PDB entry 9JZ0 | electron microscopy, 3.50 A resolution | chains 0 and 6 of the 66 polymer chains in the assembly

# Chain 0
Molecule: Internal virion protein gp14
Source organism: Escherichia phage T7
Reference sequence: P03724 (GP14_BPT7); numbering as in UniProt (aligned over 1-196)
Amino-acid sequence (196 residues; each row starts with the number of its first residue):
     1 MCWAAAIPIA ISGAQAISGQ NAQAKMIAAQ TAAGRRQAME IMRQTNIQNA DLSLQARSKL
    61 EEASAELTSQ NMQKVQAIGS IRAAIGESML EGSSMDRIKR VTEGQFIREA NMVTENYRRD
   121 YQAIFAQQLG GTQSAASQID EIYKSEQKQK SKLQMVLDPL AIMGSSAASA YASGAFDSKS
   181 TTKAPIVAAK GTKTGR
Disordered / not traced: 1-24, 144-196

# Chain 6
Molecule: Protein 6.7
Source organism: Escherichia phage T7
Reference sequence: P03801 (GP67_BPT7); numbering as in UniProt (aligned over 1-88)
Amino-acid sequence (88 residues; row label = number of the first residue in the row):
     1 MCFSPKIKTP KMDTNQIRAV EPAPLTQEVS SVEFGGSSDE TDTEGTEVSG RKGLKVERDD
    61 SVAKSKASGN GSARMKSSIR KSAFGGKK
Disordered / not traced: 1-10, 42-88

# Interface between chain 0 and chain 6
Contacting residue pairs - 42 pairs, chain 0 then chain 6:
  Gln70(0) - Leu25(6)
  Ser80(0) - Gln16(6)  hydrogen bond (backbone-side chain)
  Ile81(0) - Gln16(6)
  Ile81(0) - Ile17(6)  hydrophobic
  Ala84(0) - Met12(6)  hydrophobic
  Ala84(0) - Gln16(6)
  Ile85(0) - Asp13(6)
  Met95(0) - Asp13(6)
  Ile98(0) - Asp13(6)
  Ile98(0) - Ile17(6)  hydrophobic
  Thr102(0) - Val20(6)
  Gln105(0) - Val20(6)
  Gln105(0) - Pro22(6)
  Phe106(0) - Val20(6)  hydrophobic
  Glu109(0) - Pro22(6)
  Glu109(0) - Ala23(6)  hydrogen bond (side chain-backbone)
  Glu109(0) - Leu25(6)
  Met112(0) - Leu25(6)
  Met112(0) - Gln27(6)  hydrogen bond
  Val113(0) - Leu25(6)  hydrophobic
  Glu115(0) - Gln27(6)
  Asn116(0) - Thr26(6)
  Asn116(0) - Gln27(6)
  Asn116(0) - Glu28(6)  hydrogen bond (side chain-backbone)
  Arg119(0) - Gln27(6)  hydrogen bond
  Arg119(0) - Glu28(6)
  Arg119(0) - Val29(6)
  Ala123(0) - Ser30(6)
  Ala126(0) - Val32(6)
  Gln127(0) - Val32(6)
  Gly130(0) - Glu33(6)
  Gly130(0) - Phe34(6)
  Gln133(0) - Phe34(6)
  Ser134(0) - Phe34(6)
  Ser134(0) - Gly35(6)
  Ser134(0) - Gly36(6)  hydrogen bond (side chain-backbone)
  Ser137(0) - Ser37(6)
  Gln138(0) - Ser37(6)
  Gln138(0) - Ser38(6)  hydrogen bond (side chain-backbone)
  Glu141(0) - Ser37(6)
  Glu141(0) - Ser38(6)
  Glu141(0) - Asp39(6)
Also at the interface, not in a pair above, chain 0 (30 interface residues in all): Ala77, Glu87, Ser88, Asp120, Gly131
Also at the interface, not in a pair above, chain 6 (23 interface residues in all): Ser31, Glu40

# Summary
30 residues of chain 0 and 23 residues of chain 6 are in contact, with 7 hydrogen bonds. Among the polar pairs
are Ser80(0)-Gln16(6), Glu109(0)-Ala23(6) and Met112(0)-Gln27(6).
Here chain 0 is Internal virion protein gp14 and chain 6 is Protein 6.7, both from Escherichia phage T7. Entry
9JZ0 (portal-tail complex of DNA-ejected T7) was determined by electron microscopy (same publication as 9JYY
and 9JYZ).
